7VAP - chains A and D of the 12 polymer chains in the assembly; structure by electron microscopy, 3.00 A resolution.

[Chain A]
Protein: V-type ATP synthase alpha chain
Organism: Thermus thermophilus HB8
Notes: EC 7.1.2.2
UniProt: Q56403 (VATA_THET8); residues 1-578 here = UniProt positions 1-578
Sequence (578 residues; row label = number of the first residue in the row):
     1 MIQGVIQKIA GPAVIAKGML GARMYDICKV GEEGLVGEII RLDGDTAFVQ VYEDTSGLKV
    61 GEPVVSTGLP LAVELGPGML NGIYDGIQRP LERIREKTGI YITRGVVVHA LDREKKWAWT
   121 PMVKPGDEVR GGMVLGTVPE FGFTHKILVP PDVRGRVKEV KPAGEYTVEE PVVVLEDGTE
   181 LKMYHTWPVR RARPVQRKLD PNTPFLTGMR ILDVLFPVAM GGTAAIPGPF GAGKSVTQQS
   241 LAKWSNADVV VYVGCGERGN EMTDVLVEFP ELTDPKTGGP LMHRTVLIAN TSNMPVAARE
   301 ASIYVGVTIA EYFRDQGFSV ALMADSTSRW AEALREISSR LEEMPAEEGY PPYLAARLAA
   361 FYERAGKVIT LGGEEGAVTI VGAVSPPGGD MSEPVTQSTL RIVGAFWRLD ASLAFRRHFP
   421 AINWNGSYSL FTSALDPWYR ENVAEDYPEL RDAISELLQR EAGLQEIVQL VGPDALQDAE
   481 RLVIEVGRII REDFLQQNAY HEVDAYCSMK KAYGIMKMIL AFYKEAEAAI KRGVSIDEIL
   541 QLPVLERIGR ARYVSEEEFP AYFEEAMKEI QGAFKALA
Construct notes: conflict Ala232 (Ser in Q56403), Ser235 (Thr in Q56403)
Residues lining bound ligands: ADP (adenosine-5'-diphosphate): Pro229, Phe230, Gly231, Ala232, Gly233, Lys234, Ser235, Val236, Phe419, Pro420, Gln497, Asn498, Ala499, Tyr500

[Chain D]
Protein: V-type ATP synthase beta chain
Organism: Thermus thermophilus HB8
UniProt: Q56404 (VATB_THET8); residues 1-478 here = UniProt positions 1-478
Sequence (478 residues; row label = number of the first residue in the row):
     1 MDLLKKEYTG ITYISGPLLF VENAKDLAYG AIVDIKDGTG RVRGGQVIEV SEEYAVIQVF
    61 EETTGLDLAT TSVSLVEDVA RLGVSKEMLG RRFNGIGKPI DGLPPITPEK RLPITGLPLN
   121 PVARRKPEQF IQTGISTIDV MNTLVRGQKL PIFSGSGLPA NEIAAQIARQ ATVRPDLSGE
   181 GEKEEPFAVV FAAMGITQRE LSYFIQEFER TGALSRSVLF LNKADDPTIE RILTPRMALT
   241 VAEYLAFEHD YHVLVILTDM TNYCEALREI GAAREEIPGR RGYPGYMYTD LATIYERAGV
   301 VEGKKGSVTQ IPILSMPDDD RTHPIPDLTG YITEGQIQLS RELHRKGIYP PIDPLPSLSR
   361 LMNNGVGKGK TREDHKQVSD QLYSAYANGV DIRKLVAIIG EDALTENDRR YLQFADAFER
   421 FFINQGQQNR SIEESLQIAW ALLSMLPQGE LKRISKDHIG KYYGQKLEEI WGAPQALD
Not modelled in the structure: 1-4, 475-478

[Chain A / chain D interface]
Pairs across the interface (52):
  Ala22(A) - Asp67(D)
  Arg23(A) - Leu66(D)
  Met24(A) - Thr63(D)
  Met24(A) - Thr64(D)
  Met24(A) - Leu66(D)  hydrogen bond (backbone-backbone)
  Tyr25(A) - Thr64(D)
  Arg41(A) - Tyr13(D)  hydrogen bond
  Arg41(A) - Ile14(D)
  Arg41(A) - Ser15(D)  hydrogen bond
  Leu42(A) - Tyr13(D)
  Leu42(A) - Ile14(D)  hydrogen bond (backbone-backbone)
  Leu42(A) - Leu66(D)
  Leu42(A) - Asp67(D)
  Asp43(A) - Thr12(D)
  Asp43(A) - Tyr13(D)
  Gly44(A) - Thr12(D)  hydrogen bond (backbone-backbone)
  Gly44(A) - Leu68(D)
  Asp200(A) - Ser202(D)
  Met344(A) - Glu275(D)
  Met344(A) - Ile277(D)  hydrophobic
  Ala346(A) - Ala272(D)  hydrophobic
  Glu347(A) - Arg268(D)  salt bridge
  Glu347(A) - Arg281(D)
  Pro352(A) - Glu269(D)
  Ala355(A) - Glu269(D)
  Ala359(A) - Ala224(D)
  Glu363(A) - Thr197(D)
  Glu363(A) - Gln198(D)
  Glu363(A) - Lys223(D)  salt bridge
  Glu363(A) - Asp225(D)
  Ser392(A) - Asp318(D)
  Gln397(A) - Pro317(D)
  Arg401(A) - Asn262(D)
  Arg401(A) - Glu265(D)  salt bridge
  Ile402(A) - Thr197(D)
  Trp424(A) - Arg345(D)
  Asn425(A) - Arg345(D)  hydrogen bond
  Tyr428(A) - Ser156(D)
  Tyr428(A) - Gly157(D)
  Leu430(A) - Arg199(D)
  Phe431(A) - Arg199(D)
  Glu456(A) - Lys346(D)
  Gln459(A) - Glu342(D)  hydrogen bond
  Gln459(A) - Lys346(D)
  Ile467(A) - Lys394(D)
  Ile467(A) - Ala397(D)  hydrophobic
  Ile467(A) - Ile398(D)  hydrophobic
  Ala475(A) - Ile398(D)
  Gln477(A) - Ala397(D)
  Gln477(A) - Ile398(D)  hydrogen bond (side chain-backbone)
  Gln477(A) - Ile399(D)
  Gln477(A) - Gly400(D)
Also at the interface, not in a pair above, chain A (42 interface residues in all): Leu20, Gly21, Ile40, Lys198, Glu343, Leu400, Gly404, Leu464, Glu466, Val471, Leu476, Glu480
Also at the interface, not in a pair above, chain D (43 interface residues in all): Glu62, Gly65, Ala69, Thr261, Ala273, Gly282, Val396

[Overview]
42 residues of chain A and 43 residues of chain D are in contact, with 8 hydrogen bonds and 3 salt bridges.
Among the polar pairs are Glu347(A)-Arg268(D), Glu363(A)-Lys223(D) and Arg401(A)-Glu265(D). Bound to chain A:
ADP.
Here chain A is V-type ATP synthase alpha chain and chain D is V-type ATP synthase beta chain, both from
Thermus thermophilus HB8. Entry 7VAP (V1EG of V/A-ATPase from Thermus thermophilus, high ATP, state2-2) was
determined by electron microscopy together with 7VAI, 7VAJ, 7VAK, 7VAL, 7VAM, 7VAN and 11 further entries from
the same study.
